PDB entry 6KQM | X-ray diffraction, 3.20 A resolution | chains C and D of the 9 polymer chains in the assembly

[Chain C]
Name: DNA-directed RNA polymerase subunit beta
From: Thermus thermophilus (strain HB8 / ATCC 27634 / DSM 579)
Notes: EC 2.7.7.6
Reference sequence: Q8RQE9 (RPOB_THET8); numbering as in UniProt (aligned over 1-1119)
Chain sequence (1119 residues; each row starts with the number of its first residue):
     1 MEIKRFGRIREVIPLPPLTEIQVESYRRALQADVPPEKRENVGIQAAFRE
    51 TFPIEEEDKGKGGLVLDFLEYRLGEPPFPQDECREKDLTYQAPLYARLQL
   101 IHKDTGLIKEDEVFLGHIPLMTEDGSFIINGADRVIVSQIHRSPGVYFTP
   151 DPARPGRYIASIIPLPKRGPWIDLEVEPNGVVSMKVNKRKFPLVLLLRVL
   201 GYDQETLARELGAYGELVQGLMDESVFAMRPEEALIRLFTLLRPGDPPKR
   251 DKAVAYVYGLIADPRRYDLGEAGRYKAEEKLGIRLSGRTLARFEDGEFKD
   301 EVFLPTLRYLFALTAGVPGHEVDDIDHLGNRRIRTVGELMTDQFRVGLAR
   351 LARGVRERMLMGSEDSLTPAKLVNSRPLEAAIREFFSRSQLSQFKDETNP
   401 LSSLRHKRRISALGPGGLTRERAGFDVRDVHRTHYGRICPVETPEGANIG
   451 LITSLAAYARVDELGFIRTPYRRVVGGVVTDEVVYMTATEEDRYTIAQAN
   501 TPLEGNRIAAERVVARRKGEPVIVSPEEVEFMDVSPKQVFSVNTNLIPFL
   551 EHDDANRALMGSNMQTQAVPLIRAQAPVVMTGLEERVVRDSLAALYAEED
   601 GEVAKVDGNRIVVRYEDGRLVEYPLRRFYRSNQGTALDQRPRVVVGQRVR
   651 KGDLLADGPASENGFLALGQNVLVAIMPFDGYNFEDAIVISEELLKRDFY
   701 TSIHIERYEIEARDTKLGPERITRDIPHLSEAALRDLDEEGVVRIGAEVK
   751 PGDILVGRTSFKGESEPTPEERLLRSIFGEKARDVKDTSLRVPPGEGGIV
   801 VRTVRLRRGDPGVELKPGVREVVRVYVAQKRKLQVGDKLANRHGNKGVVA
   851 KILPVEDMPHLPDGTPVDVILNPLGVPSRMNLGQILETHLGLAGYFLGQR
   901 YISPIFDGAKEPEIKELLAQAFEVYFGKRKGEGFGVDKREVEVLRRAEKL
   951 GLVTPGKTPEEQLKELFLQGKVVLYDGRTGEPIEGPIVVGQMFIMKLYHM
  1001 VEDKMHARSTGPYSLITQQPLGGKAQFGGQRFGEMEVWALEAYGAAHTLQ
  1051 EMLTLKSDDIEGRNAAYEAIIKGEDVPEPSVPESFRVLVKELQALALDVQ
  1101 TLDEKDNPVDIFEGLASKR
Disordered / not traced: 57-62, 1119

[Chain D]
Name: DNA-directed RNA polymerase subunit beta'
From: Thermus thermophilus (strain HB8 / ATCC 27634 / DSM 579)
Notes: EC 2.7.7.6
Reference sequence: Q8RQE8 (RPOC_THET8); residue numbers follow UniProt; this construct covers 1-1524
Chain sequence (1524 residues; numbered 1 to 1524; the number before each row is that of its first residue):
     1 MKKEVRKVRIALASPEKIRSWSYGEVEKPETINYRTLKPERDGLFDERIF
    51 GPIKDYECACGKYKRQRFEGKVCERCGVEVTKSIVRRYRMGHIELATPAA
   101 HIWFVKDVPSKIGTLLDLSATELEQVLYFSKYIVLDPKGAILNGVPVEKR
   151 QLLTDEEYRELRYGKQETYPLPPGVDALVKDGEEVVKGQELAPGVVSRLD
   201 GVALYRFPRRVRVEYVKKERAGLRLPLAAWVEKEAYKPGEILAELPEPYL
   251 FRAEEEGVVELKELEEGAFLVLRREDEPVATYFLPVGMTPLVVHGEIVEK
   301 GQPLAEAKGLLRMPRQVRAAQVEAEEEGETVYLTLFLEWTEPKDYRVQPH
   351 MNVVVPEGARVEAGDKIVAAIDPEEEVIAEAEGVVHLHEPASILVVKARV
   401 YPFEDDVEVSTGDRVAPGDVLADGGKVKSDVYGRVEVDLVRNVVRVVESY
   451 DIDARMGAEAIQQLLKELDLEALEKELLEEMKHPSRARRAKARKRLEVVR
   501 AFLDSGNRPEWMILEAVPVLPPDLRPMVQVDGGRFATSDLNDLYRRLINR
   551 NNRLKKLLAQGAPEIIIRNEKRMLQEAVDALLDNGRRGAPVTNPGSDRPL
   601 RSLTDILSGKQGRFRQNLLGKRVDYSGRSVIVVGPQLKLHQCGLPKRMAL
   651 ELFKPFLLKKMEEKGIAPNVKAARRMLERQRDIKDEVWDALEEVIHGKVV
   701 LLNRAPTLHRLGIQAFQPVLVEGQSIQLHPLVCEAFNADFDGDQMAVHVP
   751 LSSFAQAEARIQMLSAHNLLSPASGEPLAKPSRDIILGLYYITQVRKEKK
   801 GAGLEFATPEEALAAHERGEVALNAPIKVAGRETSVGRLKYVFANPDEAL
   851 LAVAHGIVDLQDVVTVRYMGKRLETSPGRILFARIVAEAVEDEKVAWELI
   901 QLDVPQEKNSLKDLVYQAFLRLGMEKTARLLDALKYYGFTFSTTSGITIG
   951 IDDAVIPEEKKQYLEEADRKLLQIEQAYEMGFLTDRERYDQILQLWTETT
  1001 EKVTQAVFKNFEENYPFNPLYVMAQSGARGNPQQIRQLCGLRGLMQKPSG
  1051 ETFEVPVRSSFREGLTVLEYFISSHGARKGGADTALRTADSGYLTRKLVD
  1101 VTHEIVVREADCGTTNYISVPLFQPDEVTRSLRLRKRADIEAGLYGRVLA
  1151 REVEVLGVRLEEGRYLSMDDVHLLIKAAEAGEIQEVPVRSPLTCQTRYGV
  1201 CQKCYGYDLSMARPVSIGEAVGIVAAQSIGEPGTQLTMRTFHTGGVAGAA
  1251 DITQGLPRVIELFEARRPKAKAVISEIDGVVRIEETEEKLSVFVESEGFS
  1301 KEYKLPKEARLLVKDGDYVEAGQPLTRGAIDPHQLLEAKGPEAVERYLVE
  1351 EIQKVYRAQGVKLHDKHIEIVVRQMMKYVEVTDPGDSRLLEGQVLEKWDV
  1401 EALNERLIAEGKTPVAWKPLLMGVTKSALSTKSWLSAASFQNTTHVLTEA
  1451 AIAGKKDELIGLKENVILGRLIPAGTGSDFVRFTQVVDQKTLKAIEEARK
  1501 EAVEAKERPAARRGVKREQPGKQA
Disordered / not traced: 1-2, 1238-1251, 1503-1524
Metal / ion sites: Zn2+ site 1: Cys60, Cys73, Cys76; Mg2+ site 1: Asp739, Asp741, Asp743 (shared with 1 residue of chain I); Mg2+ site 2 near Lys840 (its only coordinating residue here); Zn2+ site 2: Cys1112, Cys1194, Cys1201, Cys1204

[How chain C and chain D interact]
Residue-residue contacts - 386 pairs, chain C then chain D:
  Phe425(C) - Asp1083(D)
  Phe425(C) - Leu1086(D)  hydrophobic
  Arg428(C) - Arg1078(D)  hydrogen bond (backbone-side chain)
  Asp429(C) - Lys1079(D)  salt bridge
  Val430(C) - Pro1048(D)
  Val430(C) - Ser1074(D)
  Val430(C) - His1075(D)  hydrogen bond (backbone-side chain)
  Val430(C) - Arg1078(D)
  His431(C) - Phe1071(D)
  Arg432(C) - Phe1071(D)
  Tyr435(C) - Val1067(D)
  Tyr435(C) - Phe1071(D)  hydrophobic
  Pro440(C) - Ser1074(D)
  Pro440(C) - Arg1078(D)  hydrogen bond (backbone-side chain)
  Val441(C) - Tyr1070(D)  hydrophobic
  Thr443(C) - Arg1078(D)
  Gly446(C) - Ala1085(D)
  Ile449(C) - Arg1078(D)
  Ile449(C) - Gly1081(D)
  Ile449(C) - Ala1082(D)
  Ile449(C) - Ala1085(D)  hydrophobic
  Gly450(C) - Arg1078(D)
  Gln498(C) - Val1067(D)
  Gln498(C) - Leu1068(D)
  Val514(C) - Leu1068(D)  hydrophobic
  Arg516(C) - Leu1068(D)
  Glu520(C) - Lys1047(D)  salt bridge
  Glu520(C) - Phe1053(D)
  Pro521(C) - Phe1053(D)  hydrophobic
  Pro521(C) - Leu1068(D)  hydrophobic
  Pro536(C) - Val1067(D)  hydrophobic
  Val539(C) - Val1067(D)  hydrophobic
  Val539(C) - Phe1071(D)  hydrophobic
  Leu550(C) - Tyr1070(D)
  Glu551(C) - Gly1064(D)
  Glu551(C) - Leu1065(D)  hydrogen bond (backbone-backbone)
  His552(C) - Phe1061(D)  hydrogen bond (side chain-backbone)
  His552(C) - Arg1062(D)
  His552(C) - Glu1063(D)
  His552(C) - Gly1064(D)
  Asp553(C) - Phe1061(D)
  Asp553(C) - Tyr1070(D)  hydrogen bond (backbone-side chain)
  Asp554(C) - Arg1042(D)  salt bridge
  Asp554(C) - Phe1061(D)
  Asp554(C) - Tyr1070(D)
  Ala555(C) - Tyr1070(D)
  Ala558(C) - Tyr1070(D)
  Ile676(C) - Ile947(D)
  Ile676(C) - Thr948(D)  hydrogen bond (backbone-side chain)
  Met677(C) - Thr943(D)
  Met677(C) - Ile947(D)
  Pro678(C) - Asp784(D)
  Pro678(C) - Ser942(D)
  Pro678(C) - Thr943(D)
  Pro678(C) - Ile947(D)
  Phe679(C) - Thr943(D)
  Asp680(C) - Pro635(D)
  Asp680(C) - Phe939(D)
  Asp680(C) - Thr943(D)  hydrogen bond (backbone-side chain)
  Gly681(C) - Val633(D)
  Gly681(C) - Pro635(D)
  Gly681(C) - Phe939(D)
  Tyr682(C) - Val633(D)
  Tyr682(C) - Pro635(D)  hydrophobic
  Tyr682(C) - Gln636(D)
  Asn683(C) - Asp784(D)
  Phe684(C) - Val633(D)  hydrophobic
  Phe684(C) - Pro730(D)
  Phe684(C) - Phe740(D)
  Phe684(C) - Ser782(D)
  Phe684(C) - Arg783(D)
  Phe684(C) - Asp784(D)
  Phe684(C) - Phe939(D)  hydrophobic
  Glu685(C) - Phe740(D)  hydrogen bond (backbone-backbone)
  Glu685(C) - Arg1029(D)  salt bridge
  Asp686(C) - Asp739(D)
  Ala687(C) - Val633(D)  hydrophobic
  Ala687(C) - Phe740(D)
  Arg713(C) - Asp531(D)
  Arg713(C) - Gly532(D)
  Arg713(C) - Gly533(D)
  Lys716(C) - Arg35(D)
  Lys716(C) - Leu37(D)
  Arg735(C) - Arg681(D)
  Glu748(C) - Arg681(D)  hydrogen bond (backbone-side chain)
  Lys750(C) - Arg681(D)
  Pro751(C) - Arg679(D)
  Pro751(C) - Gln680(D)  hydrogen bond (backbone-backbone)
  Asp753(C) - Arg679(D)  salt bridge
  Asp753(C) - Arg681(D)  salt bridge
  Glu764(C) - Lys54(D)  salt bridge
  Glu766(C) - Lys64(D)
  Glu766(C) - Arg65(D)  salt bridge
  Pro767(C) - Arg65(D)  hydrogen bond (backbone-side chain)
  Pro769(C) - Arg65(D)
  Arg772(C) - Arg65(D)
  Gln834(C) - Gln724(D)  hydrogen bond
  Val835(C) - Val632(D)  hydrophobic
  Val835(C) - Ser725(D)  hydrogen bond (backbone-side chain)
  Gly836(C) - Val630(D)
  Gly836(C) - Ser725(D)
  Lys838(C) - Asp741(D)  hydrogen bond (side chain-backbone)
  Lys846(C) - Asp741(D)
  Gly847(C) - Phe740(D)
  Val848(C) - Ile631(D)
  Val848(C) - Val632(D)  hydrophobic
  Val848(C) - Phe740(D)  hydrogen bond (backbone-backbone)
  Val848(C) - Gly742(D)
  Val849(C) - Val632(D)
  Ala850(C) - Val632(D)  hydrophobic
  Ala850(C) - Val633(D)  hydrophobic
  Asn872(C) - Asp784(D)  hydrogen bond
  Pro873(C) - Ile947(D)
  Leu874(C) - Arg783(D)
  Leu874(C) - Asp784(D)
  Leu874(C) - Met1023(D)  hydrophobic
  Leu874(C) - Ala1028(D)  hydrophobic
  Leu874(C) - Arg1029(D)
  Pro877(C) - Leu1020(D)  hydrophobic
  Pro877(C) - Met1023(D)  hydrophobic
  Pro877(C) - Arg1029(D)
  Pro877(C) - Gln1034(D)
  Ser878(C) - Arg1029(D)  hydrogen bond
  Ser878(C) - Gln1034(D)
  Arg879(C) - Arg1029(D)
  Met880(C) - Gln1034(D)
  Met880(C) - Gln1037(D)
  Leu882(C) - Leu1038(D)  hydrophobic
  Leu882(C) - Phe1061(D)  hydrophobic
  Leu882(C) - Arg1062(D)
  Ile885(C) - Ile949(D)
  Ile885(C) - Gly950(D)
  Ile885(C) - Ile951(D)
  Leu886(C) - Ile951(D)  hydrophobic
  His889(C) - Gly950(D)
  His889(C) - Ile951(D)  hydrogen bond (side chain-backbone)
  Phe906(C) - Leu1065(D)
  Phe906(C) - Thr1066(D)
  Phe906(C) - Val1067(D)
  Phe906(C) - Tyr1070(D)  hydrophobic
  Glu911(C) - Ile951(D)
  Glu911(C) - Arg1062(D)  salt bridge
  Lys915(C) - Asp952(D)  salt bridge
  Arg945(C) - Asp859(D)  salt bridge
  Arg946(C) - Tyr791(D)  hydrogen bond
  Arg946(C) - Arg796(D)
  Arg946(C) - Asp859(D)  salt bridge
  Arg946(C) - Gln861(D)
  Lys949(C) - Arg796(D)
  Leu950(C) - Phe1017(D)  hydrophobic
  Gln969(C) - Asp952(D)
  Lys971(C) - Thr948(D)
  Lys971(C) - Asp953(D)  salt bridge
  Ile983(C) - Thr943(D)
  Ile983(C) - Thr944(D)
  Ile983(C) - Gly946(D)
  Glu984(C) - Tyr791(D)  hydrogen bond
  Glu984(C) - Thr944(D)  hydrogen bond (backbone-backbone)
  Glu984(C) - Ser945(D)
  Gly985(C) - Ser945(D)
  Gly985(C) - Gly946(D)
  Pro986(C) - Thr948(D)
  Ile987(C) - Gly946(D)
  Val988(C) - Thr948(D)  hydrogen bond (backbone-side chain)
  Val988(C) - Ile949(D)
  Val988(C) - Gly950(D)
  Val1001(C) - Ser629(D)
  Val1001(C) - Val630(D)  hydrophobic
  Val1001(C) - Gln724(D)
  Val1001(C) - Ser725(D)
  Glu1002(C) - Gln724(D)
  Lys1004(C) - Arg628(D)
  Lys1004(C) - Gln744(D)
  Met1005(C) - Arg628(D)
  Met1005(C) - Ser629(D)
  Met1005(C) - Met648(D)  hydrophobic
  Met1005(C) - Gln724(D)
  His1006(C) - Gly627(D)
  His1006(C) - Arg628(D)  hydrogen bond (backbone-backbone)
  His1006(C) - Met648(D)
  Ala1007(C) - Ser626(D)
  Ala1007(C) - Gly627(D)
  Ala1007(C) - Met648(D)  hydrophobic
  Ala1007(C) - Glu651(D)
  Arg1008(C) - Asp624(D)  salt bridge
  Arg1008(C) - Tyr625(D)  hydrogen bond (backbone-backbone)
  Arg1008(C) - Ser626(D)  hydrogen bond (backbone-backbone)
  Arg1008(C) - Glu651(D)
  Arg1008(C) - Leu652(D)
  Ser1009(C) - Asp624(D)
  Ser1009(C) - Tyr625(D)  hydrogen bond (backbone-backbone)
  Ser1009(C) - Glu651(D)  hydrogen bond (backbone-side chain)
  Thr1010(C) - Asp624(D)
  Tyr1013(C) - Asp624(D)  hydrogen bond
  Leu1015(C) - Arg87(D)  hydrogen bond (backbone-side chain)
  Leu1015(C) - Val528(D)  hydrophobic
  Ile1016(C) - Arg87(D)  hydrogen bond (backbone-side chain)
  Ile1016(C) - Leu524(D)
  Ile1016(C) - Pro526(D)
  Thr1017(C) - Arg613(D)
  Thr1017(C) - Asn617(D)
  Gln1018(C) - Arg87(D)
  Gln1019(C) - Asn617(D)  hydrogen bond (side chain-backbone)
  Gln1019(C) - Lys621(D)
  Gln1019(C) - Arg622(D)
  Pro1020(C) - Arg622(D)
  Pro1020(C) - Val623(D)
  Pro1020(C) - Asp624(D)
  Leu1021(C) - Arg622(D)
  Gly1022(C) - Arg622(D)
  Phe1027(C) - Glu651(D)
  Gly1029(C) - Arg622(D)  hydrogen bond (backbone-side chain)
  Gly1029(C) - Val623(D)
  Gly1029(C) - Ser626(D)
  Gln1030(C) - Arg622(D)
  Gln1030(C) - Val623(D)  hydrogen bond (backbone-backbone)
  Gln1030(C) - Ser626(D)  hydrogen bond (backbone-side chain)
  Gln1030(C) - Gly627(D)
  Gln1030(C) - Arg628(D)  hydrogen bond
  Arg1031(C) - Arg615(D)  hydrogen bond (side chain-backbone)
  Arg1031(C) - Gln616(D)  hydrogen bond (side chain-backbone)
  Arg1031(C) - Gly620(D)
  Arg1031(C) - Lys621(D)
  Arg1031(C) - Arg622(D)
  Phe1032(C) - Gly620(D)
  Phe1032(C) - Lys621(D)  hydrogen bond (backbone-backbone)
  Phe1032(C) - Ile713(D)  hydrophobic
  Phe1032(C) - His748(D)
  Glu1034(C) - Arg615(D)  salt bridge
  Glu1034(C) - Leu619(D)
  Glu1034(C) - Arg1096(D)  salt bridge
  Met1035(C) - Thr707(D)
  Glu1036(C) - Asn703(D)
  Glu1036(C) - Thr707(D)  hydrogen bond
  Glu1036(C) - Ile713(D)
  Val1037(C) - Leu619(D)
  Trp1038(C) - Arg1096(D)
  Trp1038(C) - Val1099(D)
  Trp1038(C) - Ile1223(D)
  Trp1038(C) - Gln1227(D)  hydrogen bond (backbone-side chain)
  Ala1039(C) - Arg710(D)
  Ala1039(C) - Ile713(D)  hydrophobic
  Ala1039(C) - Gln1227(D)
  Leu1040(C) - Met763(D)  hydrophobic
  Glu1041(C) - Ile1223(D)
  Glu1041(C) - Leu1462(D)
  Glu1041(C) - Val1466(D)
  Glu1041(C) - Ile1472(D)
  Ala1042(C) - Arg710(D)  hydrogen bond (backbone-side chain)
  Ala1042(C) - Gln1227(D)
  Tyr1043(C) - Arg710(D)  hydrogen bond (side chain-backbone)
  Tyr1043(C) - Leu711(D)
  Tyr1043(C) - Ile713(D)  hydrogen bond (side chain-backbone)
  Tyr1043(C) - Gln714(D)
  Tyr1043(C) - Gln762(D)  hydrogen bond (backbone-side chain)
  Tyr1043(C) - Met763(D)  hydrophobic
  Tyr1043(C) - Asn768(D)
  Gly1044(C) - Gln762(D)  hydrogen bond (backbone-side chain)
  Gly1044(C) - Ala1474(D)
  Gly1044(C) - Gly1475(D)
  Gly1044(C) - Thr1476(D)  hydrogen bond (backbone-backbone)
  Ala1045(C) - Glu758(D)
  Ala1045(C) - Gln762(D)
  Ala1045(C) - Met763(D)  hydrophobic
  Ala1046(C) - Glu758(D)  hydrogen bond (backbone-side chain)
  Ala1046(C) - Leu1471(D)  hydrophobic
  Ala1046(C) - Ile1472(D)  hydrophobic
  Ala1046(C) - Ala1474(D)
  Ala1046(C) - Thr1476(D)  hydrogen bond (backbone-side chain)
  Ala1046(C) - Gly1477(D)
  His1047(C) - Phe754(D)
  His1047(C) - Glu758(D)  hydrogen bond (backbone-side chain)
  His1047(C) - Leu1471(D)
  His1047(C) - Thr1476(D)
  Thr1048(C) - Ala755(D)
  Thr1048(C) - Glu758(D)  hydrogen bond
  Leu1049(C) - Ile1472(D)  hydrophobic
  Gln1050(C) - Gly1469(D)
  Gln1050(C) - Arg1470(D)
  Gln1050(C) - Leu1471(D)
  Glu1051(C) - Pro750(D)
  Glu1051(C) - Leu751(D)  hydrogen bond (side chain-backbone)
  Glu1051(C) - Ser752(D)  hydrogen bond (side chain-backbone)
  Glu1051(C) - Ala755(D)
  Met1052(C) - Val623(D)
  Met1052(C) - His748(D)
  Leu1053(C) - Lys621(D)
  Leu1053(C) - Val1466(D)
  Thr1054(C) - Gly1469(D)
  Lys1056(C) - Val623(D)
  Lys1056(C) - Asp624(D)  hydrogen bond (backbone-backbone)
  Lys1056(C) - Val749(D)
  Lys1056(C) - Leu751(D)
  Ser1057(C) - Lys621(D)
  Ser1057(C) - Arg622(D)  hydrogen bond (side chain-backbone)
  Asp1058(C) - Lys621(D)
  Tyr1067(C) - Tyr625(D)
  Tyr1067(C) - Pro655(D)  hydrophobic
  Tyr1067(C) - Leu658(D)
  Tyr1067(C) - Arg674(D)  hydrogen bond
  Ile1070(C) - Pro655(D)  hydrophobic
  Ile1070(C) - Phe656(D)  hydrophobic
  Ile1070(C) - Lys659(D)
  Ile1071(C) - Lys659(D)
  Asp1075(C) - Ser752(D)
  Asp1075(C) - Ser753(D)  hydrogen bond (side chain-backbone)
  Val1076(C) - Ser752(D)
  Pro1082(C) - Leu1468(D)
  Glu1083(C) - Arg87(D)  salt bridge
  Glu1083(C) - Tyr88(D)  hydrogen bond
  Ser1084(C) - Asn617(D)  hydrogen bond (side chain-backbone)
  Ser1084(C) - Leu618(D)
  Ser1084(C) - Lys621(D)
  Phe1085(C) - Leu1468(D)  hydrophobic
  Arg1086(C) - Tyr88(D)  hydrogen bond
  Val1087(C) - Arg87(D)
  Val1087(C) - Leu524(D)  hydrophobic
  Val1087(C) - Arg613(D)
  Leu1088(C) - Leu607(D)  hydrophobic
  Leu1088(C) - Phe614(D)  hydrophobic
  Lys1090(C) - Tyr88(D)  hydrogen bond (side chain-backbone)
  Lys1090(C) - Leu520(D)
  Lys1090(C) - Leu524(D)
  Glu1091(C) - Leu520(D)
  Glu1091(C) - Ile606(D)
  Glu1091(C) - Leu607(D)
  Glu1091(C) - Arg613(D)  salt bridge
  Leu1092(C) - Leu607(D)  hydrophobic
  Leu1092(C) - Leu1447(D)  hydrophobic
  Gln1093(C) - Trp21(D)
  Gln1093(C) - Met90(D)
  Gln1093(C) - Pro518(D)
  Ala1094(C) - Met90(D)
  Ala1094(C) - Pro518(D)  hydrophobic
  Ala1094(C) - Leu582(D)
  Ala1094(C) - Leu603(D)
  Leu1095(C) - His101(D)  hydrogen bond (backbone-side chain)
  Leu1095(C) - Trp103(D)  hydrophobic
  Leu1095(C) - Leu603(D)  hydrophobic
  Leu1095(C) - Leu607(D)  hydrophobic
  Ala1096(C) - Ala13(D)  hydrogen bond (backbone-backbone)
  Ala1096(C) - Leu514(D)  hydrophobic
  Leu1097(C) - Ile10(D)  hydrophobic
  Leu1097(C) - Ala11(D)
  Leu1097(C) - Leu12(D)  hydrophobic
  Leu1097(C) - Trp21(D)
  Leu1097(C) - Trp103(D)  hydrophobic
  Leu1097(C) - Ala1451(D)  hydrophobic
  Asp1098(C) - Arg9(D)
  Asp1098(C) - Ile10(D)
  Asp1098(C) - Ala11(D)  hydrogen bond (backbone-backbone)
  Asp1098(C) - Lys17(D)  salt bridge
  Asp1098(C) - Trp21(D)
  Val1099(C) - Val8(D)  hydrophobic
  Val1099(C) - Arg9(D)
  Gln1100(C) - Lys7(D)
  Gln1100(C) - Val8(D)
  Gln1100(C) - Arg9(D)  hydrogen bond (backbone-backbone)
  Gln1100(C) - Lys17(D)
  Thr1101(C) - Val5(D)
  Thr1101(C) - Lys7(D)
  Leu1102(C) - Val5(D)
  Leu1102(C) - Arg6(D)  hydrogen bond (backbone-backbone)
  Leu1102(C) - Lys7(D)  hydrogen bond (backbone-backbone)
  Leu1102(C) - Arg9(D)
  Leu1102(C) - Lys1456(D)
  Asp1103(C) - Glu4(D)
  Asp1103(C) - Arg6(D)
  Asp1103(C) - Lys7(D)
  Glu1104(C) - Arg6(D)
  Glu1104(C) - Lys7(D)
  Asp1106(C) - Lys7(D)  salt bridge
  Asp1106(C) - Lys1456(D)  salt bridge
  Val1109(C) - Val5(D)  hydrophobic
  Phe1112(C) - Tyr88(D)  hydrophobic
  Leu1115(C) - Tyr23(D)  hydrogen bond (backbone-side chain)
  Leu1115(C) - Ile84(D)  hydrophobic
  Leu1115(C) - Val85(D)  hydrophobic
  Leu1115(C) - Arg89(D)  hydrogen bond (backbone-side chain)
  Ala1116(C) - Tyr23(D)
  Ala1116(C) - Tyr88(D)
  Ser1117(C) - Tyr23(D)  hydrogen bond (backbone-side chain)
  Lys1118(C) - Arg19(D)
  Lys1118(C) - Ser20(D)  hydrogen bond (side chain-backbone)
  Lys1118(C) - Ser22(D)  hydrogen bond (side chain-backbone)
  Lys1118(C) - Tyr23(D)  hydrogen bond (backbone-side chain)
Other interface residues (no listed pair), chain C (184 interface residues in all): His434, Cys439, Ala447, Phe540, Asn556, Ala732, Gly752, Thr768, Val876, Gly951, Leu968, Arg978, Gly1011, Gly1033, Lys1072, Gly1073, Ile1111
Other interface residues (no listed pair), chain D (198 interface residues in all): Lys3, Ile18, Lys38, Lys82, Phe104, Asp523, Gln529, Tyr544, Pro645, Arg647, Lys654, Val670, Glu678, Leu701, Leu708, Cys733, Ala746, Leu787, Glu798, Thr940, Tyr1015, Ile1072, Ala1077, Thr1095, Ala1220, Val1224, Ile1467

[In short]
184 residues of chain C face 198 of chain D across their interface; the contacts include 73 hydrogen bonds and
21 salt bridges. Among the polar pairs are Asp429(C)-Lys1079(D), Glu520(C)-Lys1047(D) and
Asp554(C)-Arg1042(D). Cys60(D), Cys73(D) and Cys76(D) form the Zn2+ site 1.
Here chain C is DNA-directed RNA polymerase subunit beta and chain D is DNA-directed RNA polymerase subunit
beta', both from Thermus thermophilus (strain HB8 / ATCC 27634 / DSM 579). Entry 6KQM (Thermus thermophilus
initial transcription complex comprising sigma A and 5'-triphosphate RNA of 5 nt) was determined by X-ray
diffraction together with 6KQD, 6KQE, 6KQF, 6KQG, 6KQH, 6KQL and 6 further entries from the same study.
